7DJQ - chains C and A of the 3 polymer chains in the assembly; structure by X-ray diffraction, 2.30 A resolution.

[Chain C]
Name: C-Terminal peptide of ribosomal S4 Domain protein
UniProtKB: A0A1V9TQZ2 (A0A1V9TQZ2_9LACO); residues 259-267 here correspond to UniProt positions 81-89 (UniProt number = residue number - 178)
Chain sequence (9 residues; each row starts with the number of its first residue):
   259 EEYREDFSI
Not modelled in the structure: 259-262, 264

[Chain A]
Name: Cysteine synthase
From: Haemophilus influenzae (strain ATCC 51907 / DSM 11121 / KW20 / Rd)
Notes: EC 2.5.1.47
UniProtKB: P45040 (CYSK_HAEIN); residues 1-316 here = UniProt positions 1-316
Chain sequence (350 residues; row label = number of the first residue in the row; numbers below 1 keep their minus sign (Met-33 is residue -33)):
   -33 MGSSHHHHHH SSGLVPRGSH MASMTGGQQM GRGSMAIYAD NSYSIGNTPL VRLKHFGHNG
    27 NVVVKIEGRN PSYSVKCRIG ANMVWQAEKD GTLTKGKEIV EPTSGNTGIA LAYVAAARGY
    87 KITLTMPETM SLERKRLLCG LGVNLVLTEG AKGMKGAIAK AEEIVASDPS RYVMLKQFEN
   147 PANPQIHRET TGPEIWKDTD GKVDVVVAGV GTGGSITGIS RAIKLDFGKQ ITSVAVEPVE
   207 SPVISQTLAG EEVKPGPHKI QGIGAGFIPK NLDLSIIDRV ETVDSDTALA TARRLMAEEG
   267 ILAGISSGAA VAAADRLAKL PEFADKLIVV ILPSASERYL STALFEGIEG
Not modelled in the structure: -33 to -1, 302-316
Differences from the reference sequence: initiating methionine (-33); expression tag (-32 to 0); engineered mutation Glu67 (Asp in P45040), Pro68 (Ala in P45040)
Modified / non-standard residues: Lys42 ((2S)-2-amino-6-[[3-hydroxy-2-methyl-5-(phosphonooxymethyl)pyridin-4-yl]methylideneamino]hexanoic acid; LLP)
Ion coordination: Na+ near Ser300 (its only coordinating residue here)
UniProt features mapped onto this chain:
  - binding site (hydrogen sulfide): Asn7, Arg35, Leu268
  - binding site (pyridoxal 5'-phosphate): Asn72, Gly177 to Ser181, Ser272
  - modified residue: Lys42 (N6-(pyridoxal phosphate)lysine)

[Chain C / chain A interface]
Residue-residue contacts (24; chain C residue first):
  Glu263(C) - Met120(A)  hydrogen bond (backbone-backbone)
  Glu263(C) - Lys121(A)
  Glu263(C) - Ala231(A)
  Glu263(C) - Gly232(A)
  Glu263(C) - Phe233(A)
  Phe265(C) - Ser70(A)  hydrogen bond (backbone-side chain)
  Phe265(C) - Met120(A)
  Phe265(C) - Phe144(A)  hydrophobic
  Phe265(C) - Ala231(A)
  Phe265(C) - Phe233(A)  hydrophobic
  Ser266(C) - Ser70(A)  hydrogen bond (side chain-backbone)
  Ser266(C) - Gly71(A)
  Ser266(C) - Gln227(A)
  Ser266(C) - Gly228(A)  hydrogen bond (backbone-backbone)
  Ile267(C) - Lys42(A)
  Ile267(C) - Thr69(A)  hydrogen bond (backbone-side chain)
  Ile267(C) - Gly71(A)
  Ile267(C) - Asn72(A)  hydrogen bond (backbone-backbone)
  Ile267(C) - Thr73(A)  hydrogen bond (backbone-backbone)
  Ile267(C) - Gln143(A)  hydrogen bond (backbone-side chain)
  Ile267(C) - Phe144(A)  hydrophobic
  Ile267(C) - Gly177(A)
  Ile267(C) - Thr178(A)
  Ile267(C) - Gly228(A)
Other interface residues (no listed pair), chain A (21 interface residues in all): Lys118, Gly119, Ile229, Gly230

[Overview]
4 residues of chain C and 21 residues of chain A are in contact; the contacts include 8 hydrogen bonds. Polar
pairs include Phe265(C)-Ser70(A), Ser266(C)-Ser70(A) and Ile267(C)-Thr69(A). UniProt lists 3 hydrogen
sulfide-binding residues and 7 pyridoxal 5'-phosphate-binding residues on chain A.
Here chain C is C-Terminal peptide of ribosomal S4 Domain protein and chain A is Cysteine synthase
(Haemophilus influenzae (strain ATCC 51907 / DSM 11121 / KW20 / Rd)). Entry 7DJQ (Crystal Structure of
O-acetyl L-serine sulfhydrylase from Haemophilus influenzae in complex with C-Terminal peptide of ribosomal
...) was determined by X-ray diffraction.
